2PQK - chains A and B; structure by X-ray diffraction, 2.00 A resolution.

== Chain A ==
Name: Induced myeloid leukemia cell differentiation protein Mcl-1
From: Homo sapiens
UniProt: Q07820 (MCL1_HUMAN); numbering as in UniProt (aligned over 172-327)
Sequence (158 residues; each row starts with the number of its first residue):
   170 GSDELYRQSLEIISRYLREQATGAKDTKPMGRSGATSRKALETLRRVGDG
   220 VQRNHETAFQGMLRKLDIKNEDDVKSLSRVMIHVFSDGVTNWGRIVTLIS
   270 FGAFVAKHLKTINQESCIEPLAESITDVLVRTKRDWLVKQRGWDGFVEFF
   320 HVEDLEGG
Disordered / not traced: 170-171, 198-202, 322-327
Differences from the reference sequence: cloning artifact (170-171)
Cystine bridges: Cys286 forms a disulfide with the same residue of a neighbouring copy of this chain
Bound ions: Zn2+ site 1: His224, Asp313, Glu317 (shared with Glu16(B) of chain B); Na+: Glu240, Asp241, Glu292; Zn2+ site 2: His252, Asp304; Zn2+ site 3: His320 (shared with Glu9(B) of chain B)
UniProt features mapped onto this chain:
  - motif: Ala209 to Asn223 (BH3), His252 to Ala272 (BH1), Asp304 to Phe319 (BH2)
  - cross-link (Glycyl lysine isopeptide (Lys-Gly)): Lys194 (interchain with G-Cter in ubiquitin), Lys197 (interchain with G-Cter in ubiquitin)
  - mutagenesis: Lys194 (K194R: Reduced ubiquitination), Lys197 (K197R: Reduced ubiquitination), Lys208 (K208R: No effect on ubiquitination), Lys234 (K234R: No effect on ubiquitination)

== Chain B ==
Name: Bim BH3 peptide
Sequence (29 residues; each row starts with the number of its first residue; numbers below 1 keep their minus sign (Gly-3 is residue -3)):
    -3 GGSGRPEIWIAQELRRIGDEFNAYYARRV
Disordered / not traced: -3 to -1, 23-25
Bound ions: Zn2+ site 1: Glu9 (shared with His320(A) of chain A); Zn2+ site 2: Glu16 (shared with His224(A), Asp313(A), Glu317(A) of chain A)

== How chain A and chain B interact ==
Contacting residue pairs (48; chain A residue first):
  Val216(A) - Phe17(B)
  Val216(A) - Tyr21(B)
  Val220(A) - Ile13(B)  hydrophobic
  Val220(A) - Phe17(B)
  His224(A) - Ile13(B)
  His224(A) - Glu16(B)  salt bridge
  Ala227(A) - Glu9(B)
  Phe228(A) - Ile13(B)  hydrophobic
  Gly230(A) - Trp5(B)
  Met231(A) - Trp5(B)  hydrophobic
  Met231(A) - Ile6(B)
  Met231(A) - Glu9(B)
  Met231(A) - Leu10(B)  hydrophobic
  Lys234(A) - Trp5(B)
  Lys234(A) - Ile6(B)
  Leu235(A) - Ile6(B)
  Ser245(A) - Glu3(B)
  Arg248(A) - Glu3(B)  salt bridge
  Val249(A) - Ile6(B)  hydrophobic
  Val249(A) - Ala7(B)
  Val249(A) - Leu10(B)  hydrophobic
  His252(A) - Ile4(B)
  His252(A) - Ala7(B)
  His252(A) - Arg11(B)  hydrogen bond (backbone-side chain)
  Val253(A) - Ala7(B)
  Val253(A) - Leu10(B)  hydrophobic
  Val253(A) - Arg11(B)  hydrogen bond (backbone-side chain)
  Ser255(A) - Arg11(B)
  Asp256(A) - Arg11(B)  salt bridge
  Asn260(A) - Asp15(B)  hydrogen bond
  Asn260(A) - Asn18(B)  hydrogen bond
  Trp261(A) - Asn18(B)
  Gly262(A) - Gly14(B)
  Gly262(A) - Asn18(B)
  Arg263(A) - Arg11(B)
  Arg263(A) - Gly14(B)
  Arg263(A) - Asp15(B)  salt bridge
  Val265(A) - Phe17(B)  hydrophobic
  Thr266(A) - Leu10(B)
  Thr266(A) - Ile13(B)
  Thr266(A) - Gly14(B)
  Leu267(A) - Leu10(B)  hydrophobic
  Phe270(A) - Leu10(B)  hydrophobic
  Phe318(A) - Asn18(B)
  Phe318(A) - Tyr21(B)  hydrophobic
  Phe318(A) - Ala22(B)
  Phe319(A) - Phe17(B)  hydrophobic
  Phe319(A) - Tyr21(B)  hydrophobic
Also at the interface, not in a pair above, chain A (29 interface residues in all): Arg215, Gly219, Val321
Also at the interface, not in a pair above, chain B (17 interface residues in all): Pro2

== In short ==
The interface between chain A and chain B involves 29 residues on one side and 17 on the other; the contacts
include 4 hydrogen bonds and 4 salt bridges. Among the polar pairs are His224(A)-Glu16(B), Arg248(A)-Glu3(B)
and Asp256(A)-Arg11(B).
Here chain A is Induced myeloid leukemia cell differentiation protein Mcl-1 (Homo sapiens) and chain B is Bim
BH3 peptide. Entry 2PQK (X-ray crystal structure of human Mcl-1 in complex with Bim BH3) was determined by
X-ray diffraction (same publication as 3KJ0, 3KJ1 and 3KJ2).
